6NYB - chains A and B of the 4 polymer chains in the assembly; structure by electron microscopy, 4.10 A resolution (low resolution: residue-level contacts below are approximate; hydrogen-bond / salt-bridge calls are withheld).

== Chain A ==
Protein: Serine/threonine-protein kinase B-raf
From: Homo sapiens
Notes: EC 2.7.11.1
Reference sequence: P15056 (BRAF_HUMAN); residue numbers follow UniProt; this construct covers 1-766
Amino-acid sequence (805 residues; each row starts with the number of its first residue; numbers below 1 keep their minus sign (Met-26 is residue -26)):
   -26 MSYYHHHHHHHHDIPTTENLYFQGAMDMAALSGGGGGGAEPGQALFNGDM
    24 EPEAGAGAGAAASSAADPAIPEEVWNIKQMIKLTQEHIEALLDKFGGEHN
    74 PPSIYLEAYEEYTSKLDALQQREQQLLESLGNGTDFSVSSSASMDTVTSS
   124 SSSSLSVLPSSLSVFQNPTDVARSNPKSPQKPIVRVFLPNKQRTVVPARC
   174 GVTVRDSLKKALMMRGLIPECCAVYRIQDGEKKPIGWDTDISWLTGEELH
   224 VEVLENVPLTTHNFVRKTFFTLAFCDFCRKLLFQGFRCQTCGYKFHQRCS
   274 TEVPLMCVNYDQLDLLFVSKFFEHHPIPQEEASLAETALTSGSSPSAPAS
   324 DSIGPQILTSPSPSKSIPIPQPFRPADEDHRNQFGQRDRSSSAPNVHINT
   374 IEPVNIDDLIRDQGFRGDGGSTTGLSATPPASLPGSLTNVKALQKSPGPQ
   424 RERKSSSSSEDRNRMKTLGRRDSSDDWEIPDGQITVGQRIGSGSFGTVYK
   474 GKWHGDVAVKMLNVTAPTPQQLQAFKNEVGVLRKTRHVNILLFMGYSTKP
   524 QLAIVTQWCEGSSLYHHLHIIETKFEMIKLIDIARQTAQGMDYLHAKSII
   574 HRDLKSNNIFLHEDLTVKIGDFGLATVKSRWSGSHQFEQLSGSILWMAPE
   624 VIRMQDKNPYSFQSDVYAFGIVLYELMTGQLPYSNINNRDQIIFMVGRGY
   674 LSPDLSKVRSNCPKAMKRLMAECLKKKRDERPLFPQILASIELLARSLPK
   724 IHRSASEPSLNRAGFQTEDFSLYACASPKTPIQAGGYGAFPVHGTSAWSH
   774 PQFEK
Unresolved in the structure: -26 to 232, 282-359, 371-448, 739-778
Sequence notes: expression tag (-26 to 0, 767-778)
Modified positions: Ser365 (phosphoserine; SEP); Ser729 (phosphoserine; SEP)
Swiss-Prot annotation at these positions:
  - zinc finger: Thr234 to Cys280 (Phorbol-ester/DAG-type)
  - active site: Asp576 (Proton acceptor)
  - binding site (Zn(2+)): His235, Cys248, Cys251, Cys261, Cys264, His269, Cys272, Cys280
  - binding site (ATP): Ile463 to Val471, Lys483
  - site (Breakpoint for translocation to form KIAA1549-BRAF fusion protein): Asp380, Asp381, Met438, Lys439
  - modified residue: Ala2 (N-acetylalanine), Ser151 (Phosphoserine), Ser333 (Phosphoserine), Ser365 (Phosphoserine), Thr373 (Phosphothreonine), Thr396 (Phosphothreonine), Ser399 (Phosphoserine), Thr401 (Phosphothreonine), Ser446 (Phosphoserine), Ser447 (Phosphoserine), Arg671 (Omega-N-methylarginine), Ser729 (Phosphoserine), Ser750 (Phosphoserine), Thr753 (Phosphothreonine)
  - cross-link: Lys578 (Glycyl lysine isopeptide (Lys-Gly) (interchain with G-Cter in ubiquitin))
Bound ions: Zn2+ site 1: His235, Cys261, Cys264; Zn2+ site 2: Cys248, Cys251
Small-molecule neighbours: ATP-gamma-S (AGS; phosphothiophosphoric acid-adenylate ester): Ile463, Gly464, Ser465, Gly466, Ser467, Phe468, Gly469, Val471, Ala481, Lys483, Leu514, Thr529, Gln530, Trp531, Cys532, Asp576, Lys578, Asn580, Asn581, Phe583, Asp594
What the authors report for this chain:
  - post-translational modification sites: Ser365, Ser729
  - contacts within the chain: Asp249-Arg691 (salt bridge)
  - mutagenesis - S729A: decreased expression
  - mutagenesis - S729A: abolished binding to 14-3-3 proteins

== Chain B ==
Protein: Dual specificity mitogen-activated protein kinase kinase 1
From: Homo sapiens
Notes: EC 2.7.12.2
Reference sequence: Q02750 (MP2K1_HUMAN); residues 1-393 here = UniProt positions 1-393
Amino-acid sequence (415 residues; numbered -21 to 393; the number before each row is that of its first residue; numbers below 1 keep their minus sign (Met-21 is residue -21)):
   -21 MGSSHHHHHHSAVDENLYFQGGMPKKKPTPIQLNPAPDGSAVNGTSSAET
    29 NLEALQKKLEELELDEQQRKRLEAFLTQKQKVGELKDDDFEKISELGAGN
    79 GGVVFKVSHKPSGLVMARKLIHLEIKPAIRNQIIRELQVLHECNSPYIVG
   129 FYGAFYSDGEISICMEHMDGGSLDQVLKKAGRIPEQILGKVSIAVIKGLT
   179 YLREKHKIMHRDVKPSNILVNSRGEIKLCDFGVSGQLIDAMANAFVGTRS
   229 YMSPERLQGTHYSVQSDIWSMGLSLVEMAVGRYPIPPPDAKELELMFGCQ
   279 VEGDAAETPPRPRTPGRPLSSYGMDSRPPMAIFELLDYIVNEPPPKLPSG
   329 VFSLEFQDFVNKCLIKNPAERADLKQLMVHAFIKRSDAEEVDFAGWLCST
   379 IGLNQPSTPTHAAGV
Unresolved in the structure: -21 to 55, 268-306, 384-393
Sequence notes: expression tag (-21 to 0); engineered mutation Ala218 (Ser in Q02750), Ala222 (Ser in Q02750)
Swiss-Prot annotation at these positions:
  - region: Glu270 to Pro307 (RAF1-binding)
  - active site: Asp190 (Proton acceptor)
  - binding site (ATP): Leu74 to Val82, Lys97, Met143 to Met146, Ser150 to Gln153, Lys192 to Asn195, Asp208
  - binding site (U0126): Lys97, Asp208 to Val211
  - binding site (K-252a): Glu144 to Met146, Ser194
  - site: Pro8, Ile9 (Cleavage)
  - modified residue: Thr286 (Phosphothreonine), Thr292 (Phosphothreonine), Ser298 (Phosphoserine)
Bound ions: Mg2+: Asn195, Asp208 (together with ADP)
Small-molecule neighbours:
  - ADP (adenosine-5'-diphosphate): Leu74, Gly75, Ala76, Gly77, Asn78, Gly80, Val82, Ala95, Lys97, Met143, Glu144, Met146, Gly149, Ser150, Gln153, Lys192, Ser194, Asn195, Leu197, Asp208
  - LCJ (5-[(2-fluoro-4-iodophenyl)amino]-N-(2-hydroxyethoxy)imidazo[1,5-a]pyridine-6-carboxamide): Gly79, Gly80, Lys97, Ile99, Leu115, Leu118, Val127, Ile141, Met143, Cys207, Asp208, Phe209, Gly210, Val211, Ser212, Leu215, Ile216, Met219

== Chain A / chain B interface ==
Pairs across the interface (36):
  Tyr538(A) - Glu102(B)
  His542(A) - Lys104(B)
  Ile543(A) - Glu102(B)
  Ile543(A) - Lys104(B)
  Glu545(A) - Lys104(B)
  Asn580(A) - Glu102(B)
  Ser614(A) - Val224(B)
  Gly615(A) - Ala222(B)
  Gly615(A) - Phe223(B)
  Gly615(A) - Val224(B)
  Ile617(A) - Val224(B)
  Leu618(A) - Asn221(B)
  Ile625(A) - Phe311(B)
  Arg626(A) - Phe311(B)
  Gln628(A) - Phe311(B)
  Ile659(A) - Asp217(B)
  Asn660(A) - Ile216(B)
  Asn660(A) - Asp217(B)
  Asn660(A) - Ala220(B)
  Asn661(A) - Ala220(B)
  Asn661(A) - Arg234(B)
  Arg662(A) - Ala220(B)
  Arg662(A) - Phe223(B)
  Arg662(A) - Gly225(B)
  Asp663(A) - Ser228(B)
  Asp663(A) - Leu314(B)
  Gln664(A) - Arg234(B)
  Gln664(A) - Gly237(B)
  Ile666(A) - Phe311(B)
  Phe667(A) - Leu235(B)
  Phe667(A) - Phe311(B)
  Phe667(A) - Leu314(B)
  Phe667(A) - Asp315(B)
  Phe667(A) - Val318(B)
  Gly670(A) - Phe311(B)
  Arg671(A) - Phe311(B)
Interface residues without a listed pair, chain A (25 interface residues in all): Leu613, Ser616, Met668
Interface residues without a listed pair, chain B (24 interface residues in all): Ile103, Arg189, Gly213, Met219, Ile310, Glu312

== Summary ==
The interface between chain A and chain B involves 25 residues on one side and 24 on the other. Chain A binds
ATP-gamma-S. Chain B binds ADP and compound LCJ. From the paper: S729A of chain A reduces expression;
modification sites Ser365(A) and Ser729(A).
Here chain A is Serine/threonine-protein kinase B-raf and chain B is Dual specificity mitogen-activated
protein kinase kinase 1, both from Homo sapiens. Entry 6NYB (Structure of a MAPK pathway complex) was
determined by electron microscopy (same publication as 6PP9, 6Q0J, 6Q0K and 6Q0T).
